Entry 2VHU (X-ray diffraction, 2.75 A resolution); this record covers chains A and B of the 3 polymer chains in the assembly.

# Chain A (and B)
Protein: Ntpase P4
From: Pseudomonas phage PHI12
Notes: chain B of this document is another copy of the same molecule, construct and numbering; everything in this record applies to it too
Reference sequence: Q94M05 (Q94M05_9VIRU); residues 1-331 here = UniProt positions 1-331
Sequence (331 residues; row label = number of the first residue in the row):
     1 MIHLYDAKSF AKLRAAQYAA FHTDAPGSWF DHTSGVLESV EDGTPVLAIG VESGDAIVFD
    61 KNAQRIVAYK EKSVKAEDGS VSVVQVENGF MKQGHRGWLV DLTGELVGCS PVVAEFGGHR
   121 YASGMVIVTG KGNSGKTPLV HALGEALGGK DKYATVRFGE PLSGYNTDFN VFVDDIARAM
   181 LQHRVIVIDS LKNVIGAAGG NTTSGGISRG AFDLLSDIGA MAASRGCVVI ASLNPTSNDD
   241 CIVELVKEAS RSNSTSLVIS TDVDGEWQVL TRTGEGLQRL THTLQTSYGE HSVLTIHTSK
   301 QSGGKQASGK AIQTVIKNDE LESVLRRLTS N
Not modelled in the structure: 196-206, 301-331
Sequence notes: engineered mutation Cys241 (Lys in Q94M05)
Metal / ion sites: Mg2+: Thr137 (together with ADP)
Ligand contacts:
  - ADP (adenosine-5'-diphosphate), molecule 1: Asn133, Ser134, Gly135, Lys136, Thr137, Pro138, Asn234, Tyr288, Ser292
  - ADP, molecule 2: Arg272, Gly276, Leu277, Gln278, Arg279

# How chain A and chain B interact
Contacting residue pairs (83):
  Ile2(A) with Thr155(B); Val156(B), hydrophobic; Asp175(B); Arg178(B)
  His3(A) with Tyr153(B); Ala154(B); Thr155(B), hydrogen bond (backbone-backbone); Arg157(B)
  Leu4(A) with Tyr153(B); Ala154(B), hydrophobic; His183(B)
  Tyr5(A) with Lys152(B); Tyr153(B), hydrogen bond (backbone-backbone); Thr155(B); Arg157(B), hydrogen bond
  Asp6(A) with Lys152(B)
  Ala7(A) with Glu145(B)
  Phe10(A) with His141(B); Tyr153(B); Val293(B), hydrophobic
  Leu13(A) with Arg157(B)
  Arg14(A) with Thr137(B); His141(B); His291(B); Val293(B)
  Ala15(A) with His291(B)
  Tyr18(A) with His291(B)
  Trp29(A) with Ser163(B)
  Asp78(A) with Arg178(B), hydrogen bond (backbone-side chain)
  Gly79(A) with Gln64(B); Arg178(B), hydrogen bond (backbone-side chain)
  Ser80(A) with Arg178(B)
  His95(A) with Asp168(B); Val171(B)
  Arg96(A) with Thr167(B); Asp168(B), salt bridge
  Thr103(A) with Ser163(B); Gly164(B)
  Leu106(A) with Ser163(B)
  Val107(A) with Arg157(B); Ser163(B); Gly164(B)
  Gly108(A) with Leu162(B); Ser163(B), hydrogen bond (backbone-backbone); Tyr165(B)
  Cys109(A) with Leu162(B); Ser163(B), hydrogen bond (backbone-side chain)
  Ser110(A) with Leu162(B)
  Ser216(A) with Thr167(B); Asn193(B)
  Asp217(A) with Thr167(B), hydrogen bond
  Gly219(A) with Pro161(B)
  Ala220(A) with Glu160(B); Pro161(B); Leu162(B); Tyr165(B); Thr167(B)
  Ala223(A) with Pro161(B); Leu162(B); Ser163(B)
  Ser224(A) with Ser163(B); Gly164(B), hydrogen bond (side chain-backbone)
  Leu245(A) with Ser237(B)
  Glu248(A) with Thr236(B), hydrogen bond (backbone-side chain); Ser237(B)
  Ser252(A) with Pro161(B); Lys192(B)
  Asn253(A) with Pro161(B); Lys192(B), hydrogen bond
  Ser254(A) with Pro161(B)
  Thr255(A) with Pro161(B), hydrogen bond (side chain-backbone)
  Arg272(A) with Glu160(B), salt bridge; Pro161(B)
  Glu275(A) with Arg157(B), salt bridge; Leu162(B); Tyr165(B), hydrogen bond
  Gly276(A) with Thr137(B); Pro138(B); Ser292(B)
  Leu277(A) with His291(B); Ser292(B)
  Gln278(A) with Ser292(B)
  Arg279(A) with Asn133(B), hydrogen bond
Interface residues without a listed pair, chain A (46 interface residues in all): Met1, Ala11, Lys75, Gly94, Gly274
Interface residues without a listed pair, chain B (35 interface residues in all): Asp174, Ala179, Asn238, Asp239

# In short
46 residues of chain A face 35 of chain B across their interface; the contacts include 14 hydrogen bonds and 3
salt bridges. Polar pairs include Arg96(A)-Asp168(B), Arg272(A)-Glu160(B) and Glu275(A)-Arg157(B). Ligands of
chain A: ADP.
Both chains are Ntpase P4 (Pseudomonas phage PHI12). Entry 2VHU (P4 PROTEIN FROM BACTERIOPHAGE PHI12 K241C
mutant in complex with ADP and MgCl) was determined by X-ray diffraction (same publication as 2VHC, 2VHJ, 2VHQ
and 2VHT).
